7U0J - chains A and J of the 12 polymer chains in the assembly; structure by electron microscopy, 2.70 A resolution.

[Chain A]
Molecule: Histone H3.1
Organism: Homo sapiens
UniProt: P68431 (H31_HUMAN); residues 0-135 here correspond to UniProt positions 1-136 (UniProt number = residue number + 1)
Amino-acid sequence (136 residues; row label = number of the first residue in the row; numbering starts at 0):
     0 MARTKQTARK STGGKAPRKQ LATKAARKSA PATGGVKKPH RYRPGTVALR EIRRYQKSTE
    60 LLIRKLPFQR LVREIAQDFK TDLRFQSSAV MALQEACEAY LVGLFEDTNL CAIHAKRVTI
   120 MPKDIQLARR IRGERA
Unresolved in the structure: 0-37, 134-135
UniProt features mapped onto this chain:
  - modified residue: Arg2 (Asymmetric dimethylarginine), Thr3 (Phosphothreonine), Lys4 (Allysine), Gln5 (5-glutamyl dopamine), Thr6 (Phosphothreonine), Arg8 (Citrulline), Lys9 (N6,N6,N6-trimethyllysine), Ser10 (ADP-ribosylserine), Thr11 (Phosphothreonine), Lys14 (N6-(2-hydroxyisobutyryl)lysine), Arg17 (Asymmetric dimethylarginine), Lys18 (N6-(2-hydroxyisobutyryl)lysine), Lys23 (N6-(2-hydroxyisobutyryl)lysine), Arg26 (Citrulline), Lys27 (N6,N6,N6-trimethyllysine), Ser28 (ADP-ribosylserine), Lys36 (N6,N6,N6-trimethyllysine), Lys37 (N6-methyllysine), Tyr41 (Phosphotyrosine), Lys56 (N6,N6,N6-trimethyllysine) and 8 more in UniProt
  - lipidation: Lys18 (N6-decanoyllysine)

[Chain J]
Molecule: 162-nt DNA strand
Sequence (162 nucleotides; numbered 1 to 162; the number before each row is that of its first residue):
     1 TGTCTTTATT CACAAGCTTG CACAATCCCT GCTGGACAAT TCTGAGTGAT GGCAGCTCCC
    61 ACCTTTCCTT CTTCCTTCAC TTAGACTACA TTTATTCAGC ATCTGTATTG TTGGAGTAAG
   121 TTCCATGTTA ATACTCACCA CTGAGGATAT GTTAATACCA CT
Unresolved in the structure: 1-3, 153-162

[Chain A / chain J interface]
Residue-residue contacts - 28 pairs, chain A then chain J:
  His39(A) with DA12(J), sugar contact
  Arg40(A) with DA88(J), hydrogen bond to the base; DC89(J), hydrogen bond to the sugar
  Tyr41(A) with DA12(J), sugar contact; DC13(J), sugar contact; DA88(J), sugar contact; DC89(J), hydrogen bond to the phosphate
  Arg42(A) with DA88(J), phosphate contact
  Pro43(A) with DT87(J), phosphate contact; DA88(J), phosphate contact
  Gly44(A) with DT87(J), phosphate contact; DA88(J), hydrogen bond to the phosphate
  Thr45(A) with DA88(J), hydrogen bond to the phosphate
  Val46(A) with DA88(J), hydrogen bond to the phosphate; DC89(J), phosphate contact
  Ala47(A) with DA88(J), hydrogen bond to the phosphate
  Arg49(A) with DC13(J), sugar contact; DA14(J), salt bridge to the phosphate
  Arg53(A) with DA14(J), salt bridge to the phosphate
  Lys56(A) with DA15(J), phosphate contact
  Arg63(A) with DT96(J), phosphate contact; DC97(J), salt bridge to the phosphate
  Lys64(A) with DC97(J), hydrogen bond to the phosphate
  Leu65(A) with DT96(J), phosphate contact; DC97(J), hydrogen bond to the phosphate
  Pro66(A) with DT96(J), phosphate contact
  Arg69(A) with DT96(J), salt bridge to the phosphate
  Arg83(A) with DT106(J), sugar contact
Other interface residues (no listed pair), chain J (11 interface residues in all): DC11

[Overview]
18 residues of chain A face 11 of chain J across their interface, with 9 hydrogen bonds and 4 salt bridges.
Among the polar pairs are Arg40(A)-DA88(J), Arg40(A)-DC89(J) and Tyr41(A)-DC89(J).
Chain A is Histone H3.1 (Homo sapiens) and chain J is a 162-nt DNA strand; the structure, Structure of 162bp
LIN28b nucleosome, was determined by electron microscopy, deposited together with 7U0G, 7U0I, 8DK5, 8SPS and
8SPU.
